PDB entry 1F2I | X-ray diffraction, 2.35 A resolution | chains G and H of the 4 polymer chains in the assembly

# Chain G
Molecule: Fusion of N-terminal 17-mer peptide extension to ZIF12
From: Mus musculus
Notes: fragment: zif12 contains zinc fingers 1 and 2 of zif268
Reference sequence: P08046 (EGR1_MOUSE); residues 1103-1158 here correspond to UniProt positions 334-389 (UniProt number = residue number - 769)
Chain sequence (73 residues; row label = number of the first residue in the row):
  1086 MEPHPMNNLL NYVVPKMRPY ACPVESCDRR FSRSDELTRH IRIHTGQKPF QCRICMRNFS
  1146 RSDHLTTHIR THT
Not modelled in the structure: 1086-1092
Swiss-Prot annotation at these positions:
  - zinc finger: Tyr1105 to His1129 (C2H2-type 1), Phe1135 to His1157 (C2H2-type 2)
  - site (Interaction with DNA): Arg1103, Arg1114, Arg1118, Arg1124, Arg1142, Arg1146
Bound ions: Zn2+ site 1: Cys1107, Cys1112, His1125, His1129; Zn2+ site 2: Cys1137, Cys1140, His1153, His1157

# Chain H
Molecule: Fusion of N-terminal 17-mer peptide extension to ZIF12
From: Mus musculus
Notes: fragment: zif12 contains zinc fingers 1 and 2 of zif268
Reference sequence: P08046 (EGR1_MOUSE); residues 2103-2158 here correspond to UniProt positions 334-389 (UniProt number = residue number - 1769)
Chain sequence (73 residues; each row starts with the number of its first residue):
  2086 MEPHPMNNLL NYVVPKMRPY ACPVESCDRR FSRSDELTRH IRIHTGQKPF QCRICMRNFS
  2146 RSDHLTTHIR THT
Not modelled in the structure: 2086-2092
Swiss-Prot annotation at these positions:
  - zinc finger: Tyr2105 to His2129 (C2H2-type 1), Phe2135 to His2157 (C2H2-type 2)
  - site (Interaction with DNA): Arg2103, Arg2114, Arg2118, Arg2124, Arg2142, Arg2146
Bound ions: Zn2+ site 1: Cys2107, Cys2112, His2125, His2129; Zn2+ site 2: Cys2137, Cys2140, His2153, His2157

# How chain G and chain H interact
Residue-residue contacts - 31 pairs, chain G then chain H:
  Leu1094(G) with Pro2108(H), hydrophobic; Val2109(H), hydrophobic; Ile2126(H), hydrophobic; His2129(H); Thr2130(H)
  Leu1095(G) with Gln2132(H)
  Tyr1097(G) with Pro2108(H), hydrophobic; Ile2126(H), hydrophobic
  Val1099(G) with Ser2119(H); Leu2122(H), hydrophobic; Thr2123(H)
  Met1102(G) with Pro2104(H); Tyr2105(H)
  Pro1104(G) with Pro2104(H), hydrophobic; Tyr2105(H)
  Tyr1105(G) with Val2099(H), hydrophobic; Met2102(H), hydrophobic; Pro2104(H); Ser2117(H), hydrogen bond (side chain-backbone)
  Pro1108(G) with Tyr2097(H), hydrophobic
  Val1109(G) with Leu2094(H), hydrophobic
  Ser1117(G) with Tyr2105(H), hydrogen bond (backbone-side chain)
  Arg1118(G) with Arg2118(H)
  Ser1119(G) with Val2099(H)
  Leu1122(G) with Val2099(H), hydrophobic
  Thr1123(G) with Val2099(H)
  Ile1126(G) with Tyr2097(H), hydrophobic
  His1129(G) with Leu2094(H)
  Thr1130(G) with Leu2094(H); Leu2095(H)
  Gln1132(G) with Leu2095(H)
Other interface residues (no listed pair), chain G (20 interface residues in all): Pro1100, Asp1120
Other interface residues (no listed pair), chain H (19 interface residues in all): Asp2120

# Summary
The interface between chain G and chain H involves 20 residues on one side and 19 on the other, with 2
hydrogen bonds. Polar pairs include Tyr1105(G)-Ser2117(H) and Ser1117(G)-Tyr2105(H). Cys1107(G), Cys1112(G),
His1125(G) and His1129(G) coordinate Zn2+ site 1.
Chain G and chain H are both Fusion of N-terminal 17-mer peptide extension to ZIF12 (Mus musculus); the
structure, Cocrystal structure of selected zinc finger dimer bound to DNA, was determined by X-ray
diffraction.
